8JWX - chains Q and S of the 25 polymer chains in the assembly; structure by electron microscopy, 3.30 A resolution.

== Chain Q (and S) ==
Molecule: Capsid protein G8P
Organism: Enterobacteria phage M13
Notes: chain S of this document is another copy of the same molecule, construct and numbering; everything in this record applies to it too
UniProt: P69541 (CAPSD_BPM13); residues 1-50 here correspond to UniProt positions 24-73 (UniProt number = residue number + 23)
Chain sequence (50 residues; row label = number of the first residue in the row):
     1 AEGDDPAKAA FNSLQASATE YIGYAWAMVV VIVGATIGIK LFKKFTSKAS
Not modelled in the structure: 1-4 (chain S: 1-6)

== Interface between chain Q and chain S ==
Residue-residue contacts - 19 pairs, chain Q then chain S:
  Ala-7(Q) / Tyr-21(S)  hydrophobic
  Lys-8(Q) / Tyr-24(S)  hydrogen bond
  Phe-11(Q) / Tyr-24(S)  hydrophobic
  Phe-11(Q) / Ala-25(S)
  Phe-11(Q) / Met-28(S)
  Leu-14(Q) / Met-28(S)  hydrophobic
  Gln-15(Q) / Ala-27(S)
  Gln-15(Q) / Met-28(S)
  Gln-15(Q) / Val-31(S)
  Ile-22(Q) / Val-31(S)  hydrophobic
  Ile-22(Q) / Ala-35(S)  hydrophobic
  Trp-26(Q) / Gly-38(S)
  Trp-26(Q) / Ile-39(S)
  Val-33(Q) / Phe-42(S)  hydrophobic
  Val-33(Q) / Thr-46(S)
  Ile-37(Q) / Thr-46(S)
  Ile-37(Q) / Ser-50(S)
  Lys-40(Q) / Ser-50(S)  hydrogen bond (side chain-backbone)
  Lys-44(Q) / Ser-50(S)  hydrogen bond (side chain-backbone)
Other interface residues (no listed pair), chain Q (15 interface residues in all): Asp-5, Ala-25, Val-29, Leu-41
Other interface residues (no listed pair), chain S (13 interface residues in all): Lys-43

== Overview ==
15 residues of chain Q face 13 of chain S across their interface, with 3 hydrogen bonds. Polar contacts
include Lys-8(Q)/Tyr-24(S), Lys-40(Q)/Ser-50(S) and Lys-44(Q)/Ser-50(S).
Chain Q and chain S are both Capsid protein G8P (Enterobacteria phage M13); the structure, bottom segment of
the bacteriophage M13 mini variant, was determined by electron microscopy.
